4PXM - chains A and B of the 4 polymer chains in the assembly; structure by X-ray diffraction, 1.90 A resolution.

Chain A (and B):
Molecule: Estrogen receptor
Source organism: Homo sapiens
Notes: fragment: d538g; chain B of this document is another copy of the same molecule, construct and numbering; everything in this record applies to it too
UniProt: P03372 (ESR1_HUMAN); residue numbers follow UniProt; this construct covers 299-554
Amino-acid sequence (271 residues; row label = number of the first residue in the row):
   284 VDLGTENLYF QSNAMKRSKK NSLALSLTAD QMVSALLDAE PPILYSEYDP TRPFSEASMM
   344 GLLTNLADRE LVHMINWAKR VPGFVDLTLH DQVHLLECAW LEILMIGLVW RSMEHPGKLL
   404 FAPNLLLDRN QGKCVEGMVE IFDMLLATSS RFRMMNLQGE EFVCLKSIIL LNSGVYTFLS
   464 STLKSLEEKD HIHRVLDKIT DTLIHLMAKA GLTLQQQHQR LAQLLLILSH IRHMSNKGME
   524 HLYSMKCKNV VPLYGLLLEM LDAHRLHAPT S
Not modelled in the structure: 284-306, 460-472, 550-554 (chain B: 284-304, 331-337, 461-471, 549-554)
Sequence notes: expression tag (284-298); engineered mutation Gly538 (Asp in P03372)
Ligand contacts: estradiol (EST): Met343, Leu346, Leu349, Ala350, Glu353, Leu384, Leu387, Met388, Leu391, Arg394, Phe404, Met421, Ile424, Leu428, Gly521, His524, Leu525
Reported in the primary citation:
  - conformationally variable residues (loop rearrangement, side-chain flip): Lys531 to Tyr537
  - mutagenesis - Y537S (13.6 +/- 2.0 nM), D538G (151 +/- 20 nM): increased binding to SRC3 NRD
  - mutagenesis - Y537S, D538G: decreased binding to estradiol
  - mutagenesis - D538G: increased stability in response to estradiol
  - mutagenesis - Y537S (87 min): increased stability

How chain A and chain B interact:
Pairs across the interface (54; chain A residue first):
  Ala430(A) with Tyr459(B)
  Arg434(A) with Tyr459(B), hydrogen bond; His476(B)
  Ile451(A) with Leu509(B), hydrophobic
  Asn455(A) with Leu509(B), hydrogen bond (side chain-backbone); His513(B), hydrogen bond (backbone-side chain)
  Ser456(A) with His513(B)
  Tyr459(A) with Ala430(B); Arg434(B), hydrogen bond; His513(B)
  His476(A) with Arg434(B), hydrogen bond
  Asp480(A) with Gln502(B); Gln506(B), hydrogen bond
  Thr483(A) with His501(B); Ala505(B)
  Asp484(A) with Gln498(B); Gln502(B), hydrogen bond
  Ile487(A) with His501(B)
  Leu497(A) with His501(B)
  Gln498(A) with Asp484(B)
  His501(A) with Thr483(B); Asp484(B), salt bridge; Ile487(B); Leu504(B)
  Gln502(A) with Asp484(B), hydrogen bond
  Leu504(A) with His501(B)
  Ala505(A) with Thr483(B); Leu508(B), hydrophobic
  Gln506(A) with Asp480(B), hydrogen bond
  Leu508(A) with Ala505(B), hydrophobic
  Leu509(A) with Ile451(B), hydrophobic; Asn455(B); Leu511(B), hydrophobic
  Leu511(A) with Leu509(B), hydrophobic
  Ser512(A) with Asn455(B); Leu511(B), hydrogen bond (side chain-backbone); Ser512(B), hydrogen bond (side chain-backbone); Arg515(B), hydrogen bond
  His513(A) with Asn455(B), hydrogen bond (side chain-backbone); Ser456(B); Tyr459(B); Thr460(B); Arg515(B), hydrogen bond
  Arg515(A) with Ser512(B), hydrogen bond; His513(B), hydrogen bond; His516(B), hydrogen bond
  His516(A) with Arg515(B); Asn519(B), hydrogen bond
  Asn519(A) with His516(B), hydrogen bond; Asn519(B)
  Lys520(A) with Asn519(B)
  Glu523(A) with Glu523(B)
  His547(A) with Lys520(B)
  Leu549(A) with Lys520(B)
Also at the interface, not in a pair above, chain A (35 interface residues in all): Met427, Val458, Leu479, Gln500, Ile510
Also at the interface, not in a pair above, chain B (32 interface residues in all): Met437, Val458, Leu497, Ile510

Overview:
35 residues of chain A and 32 residues of chain B are in contact; the contacts include 19 hydrogen bonds and 1
salt bridge. Polar contacts include His501(A)-Asp484(B), Arg434(A)-Tyr459(B) and Asn455(A)-Leu509(B). Bound to
chain A: estradiol. From the paper: Y537S and D538G of chain A increase binding to SRC3 NRD; conformational
variability at Lys531(A).
Both chains are Estrogen receptor (Homo sapiens). Entry 4PXM (The Estrogen Receptor Alpha Ligand Binding
Domain D538G Mutant in Complex with Estradiol and a glucocorticoid ...) was determined by X-ray diffraction
together with 4Q50 and 4Q13 from the same study.
